6RIN - chains A and C of the 9 polymer chains in the assembly; structure by electron microscopy, 3.70 A resolution.

Chain A:
Molecule: DNA-directed RNA polymerase subunit alpha
Organism: Escherichia coli (strain K12)
Notes: EC 2.7.7.6
UniProtKB: P0A7Z4 (RPOA_ECOLI); residues 1-329 here = UniProt positions 1-329
Sequence (329 residues; each row starts with the number of its first residue):
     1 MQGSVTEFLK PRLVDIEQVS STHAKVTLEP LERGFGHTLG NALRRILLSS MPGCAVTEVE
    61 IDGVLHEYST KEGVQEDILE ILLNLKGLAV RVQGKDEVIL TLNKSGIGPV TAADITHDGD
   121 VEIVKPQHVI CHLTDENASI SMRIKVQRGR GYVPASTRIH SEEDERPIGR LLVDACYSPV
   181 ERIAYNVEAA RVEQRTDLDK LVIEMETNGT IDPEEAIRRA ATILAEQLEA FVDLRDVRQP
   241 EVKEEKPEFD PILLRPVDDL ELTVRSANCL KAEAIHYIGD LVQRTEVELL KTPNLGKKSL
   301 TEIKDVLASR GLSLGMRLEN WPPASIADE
Not modelled in the structure: 1-6, 235-329
Curated features (UniProtKB/Swiss-Prot):
  - region: Glu162 to Glu165 (Required for interaction with Crp at class II promoters)
  - modified residue: Arg265 (ADP-ribosylarginine), Lys297 (N6-acetyllysine), Lys298 (N6-acetyllysine)
  - mutagenesis: Arg45 (R45C: In rpoA112; temperature-sensitive, blocks RNA polymerase assembly), Glu162 to Glu165 (5-fold decrease in CRP-class II promoter-dependent transcription), Glu165 (E165K: 5-fold decrease in CRP-class II promoter-dependent transcription), Arg191 (R191C: In rpoA101; temperature-sensitive)

Chain C:
Molecule: DNA-directed RNA polymerase subunit beta
Organism: Escherichia coli (strain K12)
Notes: EC 2.7.7.6
UniProtKB: P0A8V2 (RPOB_ECOLI); numbering as in UniProt (aligned over 1-1342)
Sequence (1342 residues; each row starts with the number of its first residue):
     1 MVYSYTEKKR IRKDFGKRPQ VLDVPYLLSI QLDSFQKFIE QDPEGQYGLE AAFRSVFPIQ
    61 SYSGNSELQY VSYRLGEPVF DVQECQIRGV TYSAPLRVKL RLVIYEREAP EGTVKDIKEQ
   121 EVYMGEIPLM TDNGTFVING TERVIVSQLH RSPGVFFDSD KGKTHSSGKV LYNARIIPYR
   181 GSWLDFEFDP KDNLFVRIDR RRKLPATIIL RALNYTTEQI LDLFFEKVIF EIRDNKLQME
   241 LVPERLRGET ASFDIEANGK VYVEKGRRIT ARHIRQLEKD DVKLIEVPVE YIAGKVVAKD
   301 YIDESTGELI CAANMELSLD LLAKLSQSGH KRIETLFTND LDHGPYISET LRVDPTNDRL
   361 SALVEIYRMM RPGEPPTREA AESLFENLFF SEDRYDLSAV GRMKFNRSLL REEIEGSGIL
   421 SKDDIIDVMK KLIDIRNGKG EVDDIDHLGN RRIRSVGEMA ENQFRVGLVR VERAVKERLS
   481 LGDLDTLMPQ DMINAKPISA AVKEFFGSSQ LSQFMDQNNP LSEITHKRRI SALGPGGLTR
   541 ERAGFEVRDV HPTHYGRVCP IETPEGPNIG LINSLSVYAQ TNEYGFLETP YRKVTDGVVT
   601 DEIHYLSAIE EGNYVIAQAN SNLDEEGHFV EDLVTCRSKG ESSLFSRDQV DYMDVSTQQV
   661 VSVGASLIPF LEHDDANRAL MGANMQRQAV PTLRADKPLV GTGMERAVAV DSGVTAVAKR
   721 GGVVQYVDAS RIVIKVNEDE MYPGEAGIDI YNLTKYTRSN QNTCINQMPC VSLGEPVERG
   781 DVLADGPSTD LGELALGQNM RVAFMPWNGY NFEDSILVSE RVVQEDRFTT IHIQELACVS
   841 RDTKLGPEEI TADIPNVGEA ALSKLDESGI VYIGAEVTGG DILVGKVTPK GETQLTPEEK
   901 LLRAIFGEKA SDVKDSSLRV PNGVSGTVID VQVFTRDGVE KDKRALEIEE MQLKQAKKDL
   961 SEELQILEAG LFSRIRAVLV AGGVEAEKLD KLPRDRWLEL GLTDEEKQNQ LEQLAEQYDE
  1021 LKHEFEKKLE AKRRKITQGD DLAPGVLKIV KVYLAVKRRI QPGDKMAGRH GNKGVISKIN
  1081 PIEDMPYDEN GTPVDIVLNP LGVPSRMNIG QILETHLGMA AKGIGDKINA MLKQQQEVAK
  1141 LREFIQRAYD LGADVRQKVD LSTFSDEEVM RLAENLRKGM PIATPVFDGA KEAEIKELLK
  1201 LGDLPTSGQI RLYDGRTGEQ FERPVTVGYM YMLKLNHLVD DKMHARSTGS YSLVTQQPLG
  1261 GKAQFGGQRF GEMEVWALEA YGAAYTLQEM LTVKSDDVNG RTKMYKNIVD GNHQMEPGMP
  1321 ESFNVLLKEI RSLGINIELE DE
Not modelled in the structure: 1, 891-912
Curated features (UniProtKB/Swiss-Prot):
  - modified residue (N6-acetyllysine): Lys1022, Lys1200
  - mutagenesis: Ile561 (I561S: Resistant to antibiotics salinamide A and B), Ile569 (I569S: Resistant to antibiotics salinamide A and B), Ala665 (A665E: Resistant to antibiotics salinamide A and B), Asp675 (D675A/G: Resistant to antibiotics salinamide A and B), Asn677 (N677H/K: Resistant to antibiotics salinamide A and B), Leu680 (L680M: Resistant to antibiotics salinamide A and B), Glu813 (E813K: Disrupts the enzyme's active center)

Chain A / chain C interface:
Residue-residue contacts (53; chain A residue first):
  Asn41(A) - Gly1215(C)  hydrogen bond (side chain-backbone)
  Asn41(A) - Arg1216(C)  hydrogen bond (side chain-backbone)
  Asn41(A) - Thr1217(C)  hydrogen bond (side chain-backbone)
  Asn41(A) - Gly1218(C)
  Arg44(A) - Glu1083(C)
  Arg44(A) - Tyr1087(C)
  Arg45(A) - Glu1083(C)
  Arg45(A) - Asp1084(C)  salt bridge
  Arg45(A) - Gly1215(C)
  Leu48(A) - Glu1083(C)
  Ser49(A) - Glu1083(C)  hydrogen bond (backbone-side chain)
  Tyr68(A) - Tyr756(C)
  Tyr68(A) - Ala1055(C)  hydrophobic
  Tyr68(A) - Lys1057(C)
  Thr70(A) - Ser730(C)
  Thr70(A) - Lys755(C)
  Glu72(A) - Asp728(C)
  Glu72(A) - Arg731(C)  salt bridge
  Gly73(A) - Asp728(C)  hydrogen bond (backbone-side chain)
  Val74(A) - Asp728(C)
  Gln75(A) - Val727(C)
  Gln75(A) - Ala729(C)  hydrogen bond (backbone-backbone)
  Gln75(A) - Val771(C)
  Asp77(A) - Ala729(C)
  Asp77(A) - Lys755(C)  salt bridge
  Asp77(A) - Tyr756(C)
  Asp77(A) - Asn766(C)
  Asp77(A) - Met768(C)
  Leu79(A) - Leu693(C)  hydrophobic
  Glu80(A) - Arg694(C)
  Glu80(A) - Met768(C)
  Leu83(A) - Leu693(C)  hydrophobic
  Leu83(A) - Arg694(C)
  Lys86(A) - Gln824(C)  hydrogen bond (side chain-backbone)
  Thr134(A) - Tyr726(C)
  Thr134(A) - Val727(C)
  Tyr152(A) - Glu820(C)
  Tyr152(A) - Val823(C)  hydrogen bond (side chain-backbone)
  Tyr152(A) - Gln824(C)
  Tyr152(A) - Arg1059(C)
  Pro154(A) - Arg1059(C)
  Ile159(A) - Glu876(C)
  Arg166(A) - Glu876(C)  salt bridge
  Ile168(A) - Gly874(C)
  Ile168(A) - Ala875(C)  hydrophobic
  Asp174(A) - Asp826(C)
  Glu181(A) - Arg821(C)  salt bridge
  Arg182(A) - Asn1090(C)  hydrogen bond (side chain-backbone)
  Arg182(A) - Gly1091(C)
  Ile183(A) - Gly1091(C)
  Ala184(A) - Asn1090(C)
  Ala184(A) - Gly1091(C)
  Tyr185(A) - Tyr1087(C)  hydrogen bond
Also at the interface, not in a pair above, chain A (34 interface residues in all): Leu65, His66, Glu67, Lys71, Glu76, Leu172
Also at the interface, not in a pair above, chain C (44 interface residues in all): Gln767, Pro769, Leu773, Glu825, Ile831, Tyr872, Ile873, Thr927, Ile929, Ile1082, Thr1092

Overview:
The interface between chain A and chain C involves 34 residues on one side and 44 on the other, with 10
hydrogen bonds and 5 salt bridges. Polar pairs include Arg45(A)-Asp1084(C), Glu72(A)-Arg731(C) and
Asp77(A)-Lys755(C).
Chain A is DNA-directed RNA polymerase subunit alpha and chain C is DNA-directed RNA polymerase subunit beta,
both from Escherichia coli (strain K12); the structure, Cryo-EM structure of E. coli RNA polymerase
backtracked elongation complex bound to GreB transcription factor, was determined by electron microscopy,
deposited together with 6RH3, 6RI7, 6RI9 and 6RIP.
